PDB entry 6IUC | X-ray diffraction, 3.40 A resolution | chains C and D of the 6 polymer chains in the assembly

[Chain C (and D)]
Molecule: SpoOJ regulator (Soj)
Organism: Helicobacter pylori (strain ATCC 700392 / 26695)
Notes: chain D of this document is another copy of the same molecule, construct and numbering; everything in this record applies to it too
Reference sequence: O25759 (O25759_HELPY); residue numbers follow UniProt; this construct covers 1-264
Chain sequence (276 residues; each row starts with the number of its first residue; numbers below 1 keep their minus sign (Met-11 is residue -11)):
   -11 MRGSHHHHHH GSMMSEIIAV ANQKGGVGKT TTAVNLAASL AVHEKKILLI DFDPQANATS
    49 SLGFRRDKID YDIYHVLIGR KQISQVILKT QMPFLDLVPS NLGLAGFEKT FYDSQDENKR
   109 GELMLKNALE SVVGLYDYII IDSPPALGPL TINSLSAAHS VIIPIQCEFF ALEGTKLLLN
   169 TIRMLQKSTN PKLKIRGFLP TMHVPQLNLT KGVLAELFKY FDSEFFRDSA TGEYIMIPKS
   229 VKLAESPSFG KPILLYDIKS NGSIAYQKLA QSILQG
Unresolved in the structure: -11 to 0
Differences from the reference sequence: initiating methionine (-11); expression tag (-10 to 0)
Ion coordination: Mg2+: Thr18, Asp41 (together with ATP)
Ligand contacts:
  - ATP (adenosine-5'-triphosphate), molecule 1: Lys12, Gly13, Gly14, Val15, Gly16, Lys17, Thr18, Thr19, Asp41, Asn45, Pro133, Met190, Ile225, Pro226, Lys227, Ser228, Val229, Leu231, Ala232
  - ATP, molecule 2: Lys12, Gly13, Gln154, Glu156, Phe157, Phe158
Reported in the primary citation:
  - binding site for the 24-nt DNA strand: Asn196, Lys199, Lys227, Val229
  - mutagenesis - K199E, K199E/K230E (Kd 308 nM), K230E: decreased binding to the 24-nt DNA strand
  - mutagenesis - K199E/K227E/K230E/K247E: abolished binding to the 24-nt DNA strand

[Chain C / chain D interface]
Residue-residue contacts - 44 pairs, chain C then chain D:
  Gln11(C) - Gln43(D)
  Lys12(C) - Gln43(D)
  Lys12(C) - Asn45(D)
  Gly13(C) - Gly13(D)
  Gly13(C) - Gly14(D)  hydrogen bond (backbone-backbone)
  Gly14(C) - Gly13(D)  hydrogen bond (backbone-backbone)
  Gly14(C) - Gly14(D)
  Gln43(C) - Gln11(D)  hydrogen bond
  Gln43(C) - Gly162(D)
  Gln43(C) - Leu165(D)
  Asn45(C) - Lys12(D)
  Asn45(C) - Phe158(D)
  Ser48(C) - Glu161(D)
  Ser49(C) - Phe158(D)
  Arg54(C) - Glu161(D)  salt bridge
  Leu90(C) - Leu165(D)  hydrophobic
  Glu96(C) - Glu96(D)
  Glu96(C) - Tyr100(D)  hydrogen bond
  Lys97(C) - Tyr100(D)
  Lys97(C) - Gln103(D)
  Tyr100(C) - Glu96(D)  hydrogen bond
  Tyr100(C) - Lys97(D)
  Gln103(C) - Lys97(D)
  Pro133(C) - Pro133(D)
  Gly136(C) - Glu96(D)
  Pro137(C) - Glu96(D)
  Glu156(C) - Lys227(D)  salt bridge
  Phe157(C) - Ser48(D)
  Phe157(C) - Pro235(D)
  Phe157(C) - Ser236(D)
  Phe158(C) - Asn45(D)
  Phe158(C) - Ser49(D)
  Glu161(C) - Asn45(D)
  Glu161(C) - Ser48(D)  hydrogen bond
  Glu161(C) - Arg53(D)  salt bridge
  Leu165(C) - Leu90(D)  hydrophobic
  Leu195(C) - Val229(D)  hydrophobic
  Leu197(C) - Ala232(D)
  Leu197(C) - Glu233(D)
  Val229(C) - Leu195(D)  hydrophobic
  Ala232(C) - Leu197(D)
  Glu233(C) - Leu197(D)
  Pro235(C) - Phe157(D)
  Ser236(C) - Phe157(D)
Also at the interface, not in a pair above, chain C (30 interface residues in all): Lys227
Also at the interface, not in a pair above, chain D (33 interface residues in all): Thr18, Ala44, Arg54, Pro137, Glu156

[Overview]
Chain C and chain D form an interface of 30 and 33 residues respectively, with 6 hydrogen bonds and 3 salt
bridges. Polar contacts include Arg54(C)-Glu161(D), Glu156(C)-Lys227(D) and Glu161(C)-Arg53(D). The paper
reports a binding site for the 24-nt DNA strand at Asn196(C), Lys199(C) and Lys227(C) among others; K199E,
K199E/K230E and K230E of chain C reduce binding to the 24-nt DNA strand.
Chain C and chain D are both SpoOJ regulator (Soj) (Helicobacter pylori (strain ATCC 700392 / 26695)); the
structure, Structure of Helicobacter pylori Soj-ATP complex bound to DNA, was determined by X-ray diffraction,
deposited together with 6IUD.
